1U0O - chains A and B of the 3 polymer chains in the assembly; structure by X-ray diffraction, 2.70 A resolution.

[Chain A]
Name: Botrocetin
Organism: Bothrops jararaca
Notes: fragment: Alpha chain
UniProt: P22029 (BOTA_BOTJA); residue numbers follow UniProt; this construct covers 1-133
Chain sequence (133 residues; row label = number of the first residue in the row):
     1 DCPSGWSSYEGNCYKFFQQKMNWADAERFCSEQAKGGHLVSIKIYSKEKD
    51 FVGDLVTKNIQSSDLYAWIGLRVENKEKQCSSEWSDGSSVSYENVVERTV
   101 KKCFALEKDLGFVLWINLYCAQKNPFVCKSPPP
Cystine bridges: Cys2-Cys13, Cys30-Cys128, Cys103-Cys120

[Chain B]
Name: Botrocetin
Organism: Bothrops jararaca
Notes: fragment: Beta chain
UniProt: P22030 (BOTB_BOTJA); residues 201-325 here correspond to UniProt positions 1-125 (UniProt number = residue number - 200)
Chain sequence (125 residues; each row starts with the number of its first residue):
   201 DCPPDWSSYEGHCYRFFKEWMHWDDAEEFCTEQQTGAHLVSFQSKEEADF
   251 VRSLTSEMLKGDVVWIGLSDVWNKCRFEWTDGMEFDYDDYYLIAEYECVA
   301 SKPTNNKWWIIPCTRFKNFVCEFQA
Cystine bridges: Cys202-Cys213, Cys230-Cys321, Cys298-Cys313

[How chain A and chain B interact]
Disulfides between the chains: Cys80(A)-Cys275(B)
Contacting residue pairs (87):
  Trp23(A) with Thr280(B)
  Glu27(A) with Thr280(B)
  His38(A) with Thr280(B); Asp281(B)
  Leu39(A) with Thr280(B)
  Val40(A) with Trp279(B)
  Ser41(A) with Trp279(B); Asp281(B), hydrogen bond; Met283(B)
  Ile42(A) with Trp279(B); Met283(B)
  Ile44(A) with Asp289(B); Tyr290(B), hydrophobic; Ile293(B), hydrophobic
  Tyr45(A) with Asp289(B)
  Ile69(A) with Trp279(B), hydrophobic
  Gly70(A) with Glu278(B); Trp279(B); Thr280(B), hydrogen bond (backbone-backbone)
  Leu71(A) with Phe277(B), hydrophobic; Glu278(B); Trp279(B)
  Arg72(A) with Phe277(B); Glu278(B), hydrogen bond (backbone-backbone)
  Val73(A) with Cys275(B), hydrophobic; Arg276(B)
  Glu74(A) with Arg276(B), salt bridge; Glu278(B)
  Asn75(A) with Cys275(B); Arg276(B), hydrogen bond (side chain-backbone)
  Lys76(A) with Arg276(B)
  Lys78(A) with Trp272(B); Ile310(B)
  Gln79(A) with Val271(B); Ile310(B)
  Cys80(A) with Val271(B), hydrogen bond (backbone-backbone); Lys274(B); Cys275(B), disulfide
  Ser81(A) with Leu268(B); Ser269(B); Val271(B); Lys274(B), hydrogen bond
  Glu83(A) with Leu268(B)
  Trp84(A) with Val240(B); Ser241(B); Phe242(B); Ile266(B), hydrophobic; Gly267(B); Leu268(B), hydrophobic; Trp308(B), hydrophobic
  Ser85(A) with Trp223(B); Glu227(B), hydrogen bond; His238(B), hydrogen bond (backbone-side chain); Leu239(B); Gly267(B), hydrogen bond (backbone-backbone)
  Asp86(A) with His238(B); Ser241(B), hydrogen bond
  Ser89(A) with Gln243(B)
  Val90(A) with Leu268(B), hydrophobic
  Tyr92(A) with Phe242(B); Gln243(B); Ser244(B); Lys245(B); Asn306(B), hydrogen bond; Trp308(B)
  Glu93(A) with Trp308(B)
  Asn94(A) with Asn306(B), hydrogen bond (side chain-backbone); Trp308(B), hydrogen bond (backbone-backbone)
  Val95(A) with Trp308(B); Ile310(B), hydrophobic
  Val96(A) with Lys307(B); Trp308(B), hydrogen bond (backbone-backbone); Trp309(B)
  Thr99(A) with Trp309(B); Ile310(B), hydrogen bond (side chain-backbone)
  Val100(A) with Trp272(B), hydrophobic
  Lys101(A) with Trp272(B); Glu297(B), salt bridge; Ile310(B), hydrogen bond (side chain-backbone)
  Phe104(A) with Phe277(B), hydrophobic; Ile293(B), hydrophobic
  Trp115(A) with Trp279(B), hydrophobic; Tyr290(B); Ile293(B), hydrophobic
  Asn117(A) with Trp272(B); Ala294(B); Glu295(B), hydrogen bond (side chain-backbone)
Interface residues without a listed pair, chain A (44 interface residues in all): Lys43, Ser88, Ser91, Lys102, Ile116, Lys129
Interface residues without a listed pair, chain B (37 interface residues in all): Ala248

[Summary]
The interface between chain A and chain B involves 44 residues on one side and 37 on the other; the contacts
include 1 disulfide bond, 17 hydrogen bonds and 2 salt bridges. Among the polar pairs are Glu74(A)-Arg276(B),
Lys101(A)-Glu297(B) and Ser41(A)-Asp281(B).
Chain A is Botrocetin and chain B is Botrocetin, both from Bothrops jararaca; the structure, The mouse von
Willebrand Factor A1-botrocetin complex, was determined by X-ray diffraction (same publication as 1U0N).
